PDB entry 7YDT | X-ray diffraction, 2.06 A resolution | chain A

Chain A:
Molecule: MPN domain containing protein
From: Mus musculus
UniProtKB: Q3TV65 (MPND_MOUSE); residue numbers follow UniProt; this construct covers 2-160
Chain sequence (161 residues; numbered 0 to 160; the number before each row is that of its first residue; numbering starts at 0):
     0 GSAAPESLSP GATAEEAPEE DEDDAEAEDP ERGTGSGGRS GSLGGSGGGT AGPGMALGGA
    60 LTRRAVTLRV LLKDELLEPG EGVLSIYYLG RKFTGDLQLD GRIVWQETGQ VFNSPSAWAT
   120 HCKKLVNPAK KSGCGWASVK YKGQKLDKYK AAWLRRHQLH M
Disordered / not traced: 0-61, 131-133, 157-160
Construct notes: expression tag (0-1)
Curated features (UniProtKB/Swiss-Prot):
  - binding site (DNA): Ser-113, Ser-115, Trp-135
  - modified residue: Ala-2 (N-acetylalanine), Ser-8 (Phosphoserine)
  - mutagenesis: Ser-113 (S113A: Lost DNA binding), Ser-115 (S115A: Lost DNA binding), Trp-135 (W135A: Lost DNA binding)
What the authors report for this chain:
  - mutagenesis - S113A, S115A, W135A: decreased binding to DNA

In short:
UniProt lists 3 DNA-binding residues and 3 mutagenesis sites. From the paper: S113A, S115A and W135A reduce
binding to DNA.
Chain A is MPN domain containing protein (Mus musculus); the structure, Crystal structure of mouse MPND, was
determined by X-ray diffraction (same publication as 7YDW).
